Entry 1FT8 (X-ray diffraction, 3.15 A resolution); this record covers chain A.

[Chain A]
Molecule: Tip associating protein
Organism: Homo sapiens
Reference sequence: Q9UBU9 (NXF1_HUMAN); residues 102-372 here correspond to UniProt positions 42-312 (UniProt number = residue number - 60)
Sequence (271 residues; numbered 102 to 372; the number before each row is that of its first residue):
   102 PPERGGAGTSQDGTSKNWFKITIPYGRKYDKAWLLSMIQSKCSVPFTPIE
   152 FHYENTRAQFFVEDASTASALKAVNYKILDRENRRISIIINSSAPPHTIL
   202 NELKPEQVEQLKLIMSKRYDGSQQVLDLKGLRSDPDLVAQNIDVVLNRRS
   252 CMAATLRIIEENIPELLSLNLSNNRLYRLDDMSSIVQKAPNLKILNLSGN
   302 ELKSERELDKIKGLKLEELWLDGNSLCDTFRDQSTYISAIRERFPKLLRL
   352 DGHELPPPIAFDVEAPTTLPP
Unresolved in the structure: 102-117, 200-202, 363-372
Differences from the reference sequence: engineered mutation Trp119 (Cys59 in Q9UBU9), Val226 (Ala166 in Q9UBU9)
From the paper describing this entry:
  - mutagenesis - R128E/K129E: abolished binding to CTE
  - contacts within the chain: Arg219-Asp235 (salt bridge), Tyr337-Asp352 (hydrogen bond)
  - mutagenesis - R128E/K129E: abolished localization to export of the intron lariat
  - mutagenesis - D228K: unchanged binding to CTE
  - mutagenesis - D228K, E318R/E319R: unchanged localization to export to the cytoplasm

[Overview]
The paper reports that R128E/K129E abolish binding to CTE; contacts within the chain involving Arg219, Asp235
and Asp352 among others; 3 substitutions were tested in all.
Chain A is Tip associating protein (Homo sapiens); the structure, Crystal structure of the RNA-binding domain
of the mRNA export factor tap, was determined by X-ray diffraction together with 1FO1 from the same study.
